Entry 5EXB (X-ray diffraction, 1.81 A resolution); this record covers chains A and D of the 4 polymer chains in the assembly.

Chain A (and D):
Molecule: Green fluorescent protein
Organism: Dendronephthya sp
Notes: chain D of this document is another copy of the same molecule, construct and numbering; everything in this record applies to it too
UniProt: Q8T6U0 (Q8T6U0_9CNID); aligned to UniProt positions 2-225 over residues 2-225
Sequence (232 residues; each row starts with the number of its first residue; note: 2 numbers in that range are skipped by the numbering (no residue carries them; nothing is unmodelled there); numbering starts at 0):
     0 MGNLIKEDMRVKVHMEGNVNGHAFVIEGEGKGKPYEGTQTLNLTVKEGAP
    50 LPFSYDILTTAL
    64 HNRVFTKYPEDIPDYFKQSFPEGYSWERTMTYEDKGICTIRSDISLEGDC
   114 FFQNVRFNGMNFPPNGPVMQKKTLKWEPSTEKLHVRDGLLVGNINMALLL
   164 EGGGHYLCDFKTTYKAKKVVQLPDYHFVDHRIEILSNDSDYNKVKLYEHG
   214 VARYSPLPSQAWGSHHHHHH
Disordered / not traced: 0-2, 226-233 (chain D: 0-2, 227-233)
Sequence notes: initiating methionine (0); expression tag (1, 226-233); chromophore (64, 64, 64)
Modified positions: His64 (chromophore; 5SQ)
Covalently attached groups: covalent link Leu61-His64

How chain A and chain D interact:
Pairs across the interface (36):
  Asn17(A) with Arg104(D)
  Asn19(A) with Glu90(D)
  Gly20(A) with Glu90(D)
  Glu90(A) with Met123(D); Asn124(D), hydrogen bond (side chain-backbone)
  Arg91(A) with Met123(D)
  Thr92(A) with Ile100(D); Asn124(D), hydrogen bond
  Lys98(A) with Arg149(D); Lys174(D)
  Ile100(A) with Thr92(D)
  Thr102(A) with Thr102(D), hydrogen bond; Met123(D)
  Ile103(A) with Met123(D)
  Arg104(A) with Asn17(D), hydrogen bond; Asn19(D); Gly20(D); Gly122(D), hydrogen bond (side chain-backbone); Met123(D)
  Asn121(A) with Arg104(D), hydrogen bond; Asn121(D)
  Met123(A) with Glu90(D); Arg91(D); Thr102(D); Ile103(D); Arg104(D)
  Asn124(A) with Glu90(D), hydrogen bond (backbone-side chain); Thr92(D), hydrogen bond; Lys174(D); Thr176(D), hydrogen bond
  Pro126(A) with Asp150(D)
  Pro127(A) with Asp150(D)
  Arg149(A) with Lys98(D)
  Asp150(A) with Pro127(D)
  Lys174(A) with Lys98(D)
  Thr176(A) with Asn124(D), hydrogen bond
Interface residues without a listed pair, chain A (22 interface residues in all): Arg119, Asn128
Interface residues without a listed pair, chain D (25 interface residues in all): Val18, Arg119, Asn128, Leu152, Lys178

Overview:
Chain A and chain D form an interface of 22 and 25 residues respectively, with 10 hydrogen bonds. Polar
contacts include Glu90(A)-Asn124(D), Thr92(A)-Asn124(D) and Thr102(A)-Thr102(D).
Chain A and chain D are both Green fluorescent protein (Dendronephthya sp); the structure, Wild type green
fluorescent protein DendFP (Dendronephthya sp.), was determined by X-ray diffraction (same publication as
5EXC).
